Entry 5J81 (X-ray diffraction, 1.80 A resolution); this record covers chain A.

# Chain A
Molecule: Envelopment polyprotein
Source organism: Puumala virus (strain P360)
Reference sequence: P41266 (GP_PUUMP); residue numbers follow UniProt; this construct covers 659-1106
Sequence (448 residues; each row starts with the number of its first residue):
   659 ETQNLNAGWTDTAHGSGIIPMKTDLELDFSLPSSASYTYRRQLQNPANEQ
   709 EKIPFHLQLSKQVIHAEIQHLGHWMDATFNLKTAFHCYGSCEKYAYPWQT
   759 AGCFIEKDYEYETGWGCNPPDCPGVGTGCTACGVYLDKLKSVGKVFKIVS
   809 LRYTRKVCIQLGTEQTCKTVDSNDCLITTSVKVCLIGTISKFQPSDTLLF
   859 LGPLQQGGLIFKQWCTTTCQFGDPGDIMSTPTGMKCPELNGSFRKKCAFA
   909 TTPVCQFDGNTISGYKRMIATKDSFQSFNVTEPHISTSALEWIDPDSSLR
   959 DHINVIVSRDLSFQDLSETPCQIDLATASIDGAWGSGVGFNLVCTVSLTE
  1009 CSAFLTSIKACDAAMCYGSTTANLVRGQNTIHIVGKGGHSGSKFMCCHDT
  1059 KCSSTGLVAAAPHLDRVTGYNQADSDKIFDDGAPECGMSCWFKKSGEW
Unresolved in the structure: 659-665, 1077-1106
Swiss-Prot annotation at these positions:
  - region: Tyr767 to Cys787 (Fusion loop)
  - glycosylation: Asn937 (N-linked (GlcNAc...) asparagine)
Cystine bridges: Cys745-Cys780, Cys749-Cys787, Cys761-Cys894, Cys775-Cys905, Cys790-Cys913, Cys816-Cys825, Cys833-Cys842, Cys873-Cys877, Cys979-Cys1009, Cys1002-Cys1054, Cys1019-Cys1024, Cys1055-Cys1060
Covalently attached groups: N-acetylglucosamine (NAG) linked to Asn937
Ligand contacts: 3,6,9,12,15,18-hexaoxaicosane-1,20-diol (P33): Asp982, Leu983, Ala984, Thr985, Ala986, Thr1003, Ser1005, Gln1036, Ser1062, Thr1063
What the authors report for this chain:
  - post-translational modification sites: Asn937
  - contacts within the chain: Trp773-Pro781 (hydrogen bond), Asn776-Cys780 (hydrogen bond), Asn776-Gly782 (hydrogen bond), Gly883-Arg1074 (backbone contact), Asp884-Arg1074 (backbone contact), Lys893-Arg1074 (backbone contact), Cys894-Arg1074 (backbone contact), Asn898
  - self-association interface (contacts with another copy of this molecule); pairs are residue here / residue on that copy: Glu770-Arg902 (salt bridge)
  - mutagenesis - R902A, R1074A: unchanged localization
  - binding site for N-acetylglucosamine: Asn999
  - mutagenesis - R1074A: unchanged expression

# In short
Bound to chain A: 3,6,9,12,15,18-hexaoxaicosane-1,20-diol. Covalently linked N-acetylglucosamine: at Asn937.
From the paper: a binding site for N-acetylglucosamine at Asn999; R902A and R1074A leave localization
unchanged.
Chain A is Envelopment polyprotein (Puumala virus (strain P360)); the structure, Crystal structure of
Glycoprotein C from Puumala virus in the post-fusion conformation (pH 6.0), was determined by X-ray
diffraction, deposited together with 5J9H.
